PDB entry 9G23 | electron microscopy, 3.40 A resolution | chains C and K of the 17 polymer chains in the assembly

[Chain C]
Name: DNA-directed RNA polymerases I and III subunit RPAC1
Source organism: Saccharomyces cerevisiae
UniProtKB: P07703 (RPAC1_YEAST); numbering as in UniProt (aligned over 1-335)
Amino-acid sequence (335 residues; numbered 1 to 335; the number before each row is that of its first residue):
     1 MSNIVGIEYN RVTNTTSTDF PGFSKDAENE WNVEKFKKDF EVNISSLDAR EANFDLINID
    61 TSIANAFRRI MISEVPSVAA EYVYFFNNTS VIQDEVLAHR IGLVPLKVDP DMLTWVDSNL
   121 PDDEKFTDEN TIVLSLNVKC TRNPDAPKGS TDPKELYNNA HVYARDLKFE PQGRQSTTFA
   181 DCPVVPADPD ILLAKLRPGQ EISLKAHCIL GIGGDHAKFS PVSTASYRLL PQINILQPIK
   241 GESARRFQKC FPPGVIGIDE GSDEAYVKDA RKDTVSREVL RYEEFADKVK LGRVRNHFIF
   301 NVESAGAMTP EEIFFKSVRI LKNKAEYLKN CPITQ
Unresolved in the structure: 1-25
UniProt features mapped onto this chain:
  - modified residue: S2 (N-acetylserine), S17 (Phosphoserine)

[Chain K]
Name: DNA-directed RNA polymerases I and III subunit RPAC2
Source organism: Saccharomyces cerevisiae
UniProtKB: P28000 (RPAC2_YEAST); numbering as in UniProt (aligned over 1-142)
Amino-acid sequence (142 residues; numbered 1 to 142; the number before each row is that of its first residue):
     1 MTEDIEQKKT ATEVTPQEPK HIQEEEEQDV DMTGDEEQEE EPDREKIKLL TQATSEDGTS
    61 ASFQIVEEDH TLGNALRYVI MKNPDVEFCG YSIPHPSENL LNIRIQTYGE TTAVDALQKG
   121 LKDLMDLCDV VESKFTEKIK SM
Unresolved in the structure: 1-44
UniProt features mapped onto this chain:
  - modified residue (Phosphothreonine): T15, T33
  - cross-link: K134 (Glycyl lysine isopeptide (Lys-Gly) (interchain with G-Cter in ubiquitin))

[How chain C and chain K interact]
Pairs across the interface (62; chain C residue first):
  N29(C) with P84(K)
  W31(C) with Y78(K); K82(K)
  V33(C) with D126(K)
  F36(C) with L127(K), hydrophobic; V130(K), hydrophobic; V131(K), hydrophobic
  K37(C) with V130(K); K134(K), hydrogen bond (backbone-side chain)
  F40(C) with V131(K), hydrophobic; K134(K), hydrogen bond (backbone-side chain)
  E41(C) with K134(K)
  V42(C) with K134(K); F135(K), hydrophobic; K138(K)
  I44(C) with K138(K); I139(K), hydrophobic
  L47(C) with I139(K), hydrophobic; M142(K), hydrophobic
  F54(C) with F135(K), hydrophobic
  D60(C) with Y78(K)
  S62(C) with N74(K), hydrogen bond (side chain-backbone); A75(K), hydrogen bond (side chain-backbone); Y78(K)
  I63(C) with A75(K), hydrophobic; L124(K), hydrophobic; L127(K), hydrophobic
  F67(C) with V131(K), hydrophobic
  R69(C) with D69(K), salt bridge; H70(K); T71(K)
  F314(C) with F135(K), hydrophobic
  F315(C) with F135(K), hydrophobic; T136(K)
  V318(C) with C128(K); E132(K)
  L321(C) with C128(K), hydrophobic
  K322(C) with C128(K); D129(K), salt bridge
  K324(C) with T71(K), hydrogen bond; L72(K)
  A325(C) with L121(K); M125(K), hydrophobic
  E326(C) with M125(K)
  Y327(C) with K46(K)
  L328(C) with I47(K), hydrophobic; L72(K), hydrophobic; L121(K)
  K329(C) with Q118(K), hydrogen bond; L121(K)
  C331(C) with I47(K)
  P332(C) with I47(K)
  I333(C) with I47(K), hydrophobic; K48(K); L49(K); F63(K), hydrophobic
  T334(C) with E45(K); I47(K); K48(K); L49(K), hydrogen bond (backbone-backbone)
  Q335(C) with L49(K); T51(K)
Also at the interface, not in a pair above, chain C (36 interface residues in all): S46, I59, A66, E311
Also at the interface, not in a pair above, chain K (38 interface residues in all): I65, E68, L76, K122, D123

[In short]
Chain C and chain K form an interface of 36 and 38 residues respectively, with 7 hydrogen bonds and 2 salt
bridges. Polar contacts include R69(C)-D69(K), K322(C)-D129(K) and K37(C)-K134(K).
Chain C is DNA-directed RNA polymerases I and III subunit RPAC1 and chain K is DNA-directed RNA polymerases I
and III subunit RPAC2, both from Saccharomyces cerevisiae; the structure, Yeast RNA polymerase I elongation
complex stalled by an apurinic site bound to nucleotide analog AMPCPP ..., was determined by electron
microscopy, deposited together with 9G1V, 9G1X, 9G24, 9G26, 9G27, 9G29, 9G2B and 9G2C.
